6SSK - chains D and F of the 9 polymer chains in the assembly; structure by electron microscopy, 3.18 A resolution.

== Chain D (and F) ==
Protein: Endogenous retrovirus group K member 24 Gag polyprotein
From: Homo sapiens
Notes: chain F of this document is another copy of the same molecule, construct and numbering; everything in this record applies to it too
UniProtKB: P63145 (GAK24_HUMAN); residues 1-246 here correspond to UniProt positions 283-528 (UniProt number = residue number + 282)
Sequence (248 residues; each row starts with the number of its first residue):
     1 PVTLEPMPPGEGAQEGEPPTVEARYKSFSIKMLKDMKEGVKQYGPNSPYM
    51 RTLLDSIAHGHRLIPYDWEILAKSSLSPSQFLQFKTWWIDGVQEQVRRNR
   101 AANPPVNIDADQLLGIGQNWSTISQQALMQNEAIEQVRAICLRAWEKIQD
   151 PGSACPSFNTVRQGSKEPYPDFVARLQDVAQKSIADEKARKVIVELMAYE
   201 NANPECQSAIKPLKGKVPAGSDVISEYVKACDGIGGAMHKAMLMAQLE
Not modelled in the structure: 7-20, 237-248 (chain F: 6-20, 237-248)
Construct notes: conflict His59 (Tyr341 in P63145); expression tag (247-248)
Cystine bridges: Cys206-Cys231
Reported in the primary citation:
  - mutagenesis - I193A/L196A: abolished binding to self-association

== Interface between chain D and chain F ==
Contacting residue pairs (28):
  Lys34(D) - Tyr49(F)
  Lys37(D) - Tyr43(F)
  Glu38(D) - Gln42(F)
  Glu38(D) - Tyr43(F)  hydrogen bond
  Lys73(D) - Pro48(F)
  Ser74(D) - Tyr49(F)
  Ser74(D) - Thr52(F)
  Pro78(D) - Pro48(F)  hydrophobic
  Ser79(D) - Pro170(F)  hydrogen bond (side chain-backbone)
  Ser79(D) - Asp171(F)  hydrogen bond
  Ser79(D) - Ala174(F)
  Leu82(D) - Pro170(F)
  Leu82(D) - Val173(F)  hydrophobic
  Leu82(D) - Ile224(F)  hydrophobic
  Leu82(D) - Val228(F)
  Gln83(D) - Pro170(F)
  Thr86(D) - Ser225(F)
  Thr86(D) - Val228(F)
  Thr86(D) - Lys229(F)
  Trp87(D) - Asp232(F)
  Ile89(D) - Ser221(F)
  Ile89(D) - Ser225(F)
  Asp90(D) - Lys229(F)  salt bridge
  Gln93(D) - Ala219(F)  hydrogen bond (side chain-backbone)
  Leu114(D) - Gly220(F)
  Ile116(D) - Gly220(F)
  Pro151(D) - Asp171(F)
  Ala154(D) - Gly235(F)
Also at the interface, not in a pair above, chain D (23 interface residues in all): Ile30, Lys41, Leu76, Gly152, Ser153
Also at the interface, not in a pair above, chain F (24 interface residues in all): Asp35, Glu38, Leu53, Pro168, Gln177, Gly236

== Summary ==
The interface between chain D and chain F involves 23 residues on one side and 24 on the other; the contacts
include 4 hydrogen bonds and 1 salt bridge. Polar contacts include Asp90(D)-Lys229(F), Glu38(D)-Tyr43(F) and
Ser79(D)-Pro170(F). The paper reports that I193A/L196A of chain D abolish binding to self-association.
Chain D and chain F are both Endogenous retrovirus group K member 24 Gag polyprotein (Homo sapiens); the
structure, Human endogenous retrovirus (HML2) mature capsid assembly, D5 capsule, was determined by electron
microscopy, deposited together with 6SA9, 6SSJ, 6SSL and 6SSM.
